1JF8 - chain A; structure by X-ray diffraction, 1.12 A resolution.

Chain A:
Name: arsenate reductase
Organism: Staphylococcus aureus
UniProt: P0A006 (ARSC_STAAU); residue numbers follow UniProt; this construct covers 1-131
Chain sequence (131 residues; row label = number of the first residue in the row):
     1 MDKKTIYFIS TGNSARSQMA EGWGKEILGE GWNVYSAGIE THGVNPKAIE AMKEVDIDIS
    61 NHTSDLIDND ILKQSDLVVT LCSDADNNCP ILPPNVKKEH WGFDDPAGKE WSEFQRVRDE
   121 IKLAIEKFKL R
Disordered / not traced: 1
Construct notes: engineered mutation Ser-10 (Cys in P0A006), Ala-15 (Cys in P0A006)
Swiss-Prot annotation at these positions:
  - active site (Nucleophile): Cys-82, Cys-89
  - binding site (K(+)): Asn-13, Ser-36, Thr-63, Asp-65
  - natural variant: Asp-2 (D2T: In strain: SW18, SW4 and 2 more), Gly-24 to Asn-33 (sequence variant, change not given here; In strain: SW18), Gly-24 to Gly-31 (sequence variant, change not given here; In strain: SW24 and SW1; sequence variant, change not given here; In strain: SW4), Asp-56 (D56G: In strain: SW18, SW4 and 2 more), Asp-65 (D65N: In strain: SW24 and SW1), Asp-70 to Asp-76 (sequence variant, change not given here; In strain: SW18, SW4 and 2 more), Asn-87 (N87V: In strain: SW18, SW4 and 2 more), Ile-91 (I91S: In strain: SW4, SW24 and 1 more; I91T: In strain: SW18), Pro-94 (P94T: In strain: SW18, SW4 and 2 more), Glu-110 (E110P: In strain: SW18, SW4 and 2 more), Leu-123 (L123I: In strain: SW4, SW24 and 1 more; L123V: In strain: SW18), Lys-127 (K127N: In strain: SW18, SW4 and 2 more), 1 further natural variant entry in UniProt
  - mutagenesis: Asn-13 (N13A: Loss of K(+) stabilization over Na(+)), Arg-16 (R16K: Loss of activity), Ser-17 (S17A: 5-fold decrease in catalytic efficiency), Glu-21 (E21A: Decreases the thermal stabilization effect of K(+)), Ser-36 (S36A: Strong impact on thermal stabilization), His-62 (H62Q: Uncouples the sulfate effect from the potassium effect on the kinetics), Asp-65 (D65A: Loss of K(+) stabilization over Na(+)), Cys-82 (C82S: Loss of activity), Cys-89 (C89A: Loss of activity; C89L: Leads to a reductase locked in the C-10/C-82 intermediate form. Decrease in affinity for pNPP), Asp-105 (D105A: 4-fold decrease in catalytic efficiency)
Metal / ion sites: K+: Asn-13, Ser-36, Thr-63, Asp-65
Residues lining bound ligands: bicarbonate ion (BCT): Ser-10, Thr-11, Asn-13, Ser-14, Ala-15, Arg-16, Ser-17, Asp-105

Overview:
Ligands of chain A: bicarbonate ion. Asn-13, Ser-36, Thr-63 and Asp-65 coordinate K+. UniProt lists
active-site residues Cys-82 and Cys-89, 4 K+-binding residues and 10 mutagenesis sites.
Chain A is arsenate reductase (Staphylococcus aureus); the structure, X-ray structure of reduced C10S, C15A
arsenate reductase from pI258, was determined by X-ray diffraction together with 1JFV from the same study.
